8EMY - chains A and B of the 12 polymer chains in the assembly; structure by X-ray diffraction, 1.70 A resolution.

Chain A (and B):
Molecule: GII.4 P domain
Notes: chain B of this document is another copy of the same molecule, construct and numbering; everything in this record applies to it too
Reference sequence: K4LM89 (K4LM89_9CALI); numbering as in UniProt (aligned over 224-530)
Sequence (307 residues; each row starts with the number of its first residue):
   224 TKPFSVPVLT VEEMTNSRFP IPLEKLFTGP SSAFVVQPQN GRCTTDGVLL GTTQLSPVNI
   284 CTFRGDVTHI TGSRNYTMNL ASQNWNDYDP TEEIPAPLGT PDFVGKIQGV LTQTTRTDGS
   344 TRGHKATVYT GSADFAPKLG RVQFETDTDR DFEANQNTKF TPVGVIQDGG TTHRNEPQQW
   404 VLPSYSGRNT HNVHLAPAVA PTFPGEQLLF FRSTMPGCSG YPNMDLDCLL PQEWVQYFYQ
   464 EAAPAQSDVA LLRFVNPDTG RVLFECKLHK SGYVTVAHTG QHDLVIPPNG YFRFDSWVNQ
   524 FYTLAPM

Interface between chain A and chain B:
Contacting residue pairs (19):
  Pro253(A) - Ile293(B)  hydrophobic
  Pro253(A) - Thr294(B)
  Pro253(A) - Gly295(B)
  Pro253(A) - Ser296(B)
  Ser254(A) - Gly295(B)  hydrogen bond (backbone-backbone)
  Ser255(A) - Gly295(B)  hydrogen bond (backbone-backbone)
  Ser255(A) - Ser296(B)
  Ser255(A) - Arg297(B)  hydrogen bond (backbone-side chain)
  Ala256(A) - Gly295(B)  hydrogen bond (backbone-backbone)
  Ala256(A) - Ser296(B)
  Ala256(A) - Arg297(B)
  Ala256(A) - Asp372(B)
  Phe257(A) - Gly295(B)
  Thr502(A) - Asp357(B)  hydrogen bond
  Thr502(A) - Gln366(B)
  Gln504(A) - Thr294(B)
  Thr526(A) - Arg411(B)
  Leu527(A) - Arg411(B)  hydrogen bond (backbone-side chain)
  Pro529(A) - Arg411(B)
Interface residues without a listed pair, chain A (13 interface residues in all): Pro427, Ala500, Ala528
Interface residues without a listed pair, chain B (10 interface residues in all): Tyr352

Summary:
The interface between chain A and chain B involves 13 residues on one side and 10 on the other; the contacts
include 6 hydrogen bonds. Polar contacts include Ser255(A)-Arg297(B), Thr502(A)-Asp357(B) and
Leu527(A)-Arg411(B).
Both chains are GII.4 P domain. Entry 8EMY (Structure of GII.4 norovirus in complex with Nanobody 82) was
determined by X-ray diffraction (same publication as 8EMZ, 8EN0, 8EN1, 8EN2, 8EN3, 8EN4, 8EN5 and 8EN6).
